6TJO - chains A and B of the 3 polymer chains in the assembly; structure by electron microscopy, 3.20 A resolution.

[Chain A (and B)]
Name: Microtubule-associated protein tau
Organism: Homo sapiens
Notes: chain B of this document is another copy of the same molecule, construct and numbering; everything in this record applies to it too
UniProtKB: P10636 (TAU_HUMAN), isoform P10636-8; residue numbers follow UniProt; this construct covers 1-441
Amino-acid sequence (441 residues; numbered 1 to 441; the number before each row is that of its first residue):
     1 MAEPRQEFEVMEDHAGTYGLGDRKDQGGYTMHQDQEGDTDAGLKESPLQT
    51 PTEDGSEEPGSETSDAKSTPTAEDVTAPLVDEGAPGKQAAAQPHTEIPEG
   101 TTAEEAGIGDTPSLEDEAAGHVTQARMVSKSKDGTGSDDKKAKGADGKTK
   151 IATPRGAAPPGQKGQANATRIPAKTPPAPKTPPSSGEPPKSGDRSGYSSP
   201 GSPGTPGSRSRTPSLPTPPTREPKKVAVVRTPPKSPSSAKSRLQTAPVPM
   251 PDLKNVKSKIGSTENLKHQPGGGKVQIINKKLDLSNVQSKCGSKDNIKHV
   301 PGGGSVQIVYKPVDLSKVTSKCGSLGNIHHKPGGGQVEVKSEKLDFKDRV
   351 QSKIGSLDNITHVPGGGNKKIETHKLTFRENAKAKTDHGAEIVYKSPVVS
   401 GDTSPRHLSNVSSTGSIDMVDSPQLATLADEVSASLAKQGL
Not modelled in the structure: 1-273, 381-441
Curated features (UniProtKB/Swiss-Prot):
  - site (Not glycated): Lys24, Lys44, Lys67
  - modified residue: Ala2 (N-acetylalanine), Tyr18 (Phosphotyrosine), Tyr29 (Phosphotyrosine), Ser46 (Phosphoserine), Ser61 (Phosphoserine), Thr69 (Phosphothreonine), Thr71 (Phosphothreonine), Thr111 (Phosphothreonine), Ser214 (Phosphoserine)
  - glycosylation (N-linked (Glc) (glycation) lysine): Lys87, Lys383
  - cross-link: Lys44 (Glycyl lysine isopeptide (Lys-Gly) (interchain with G-Cter in ubiquitin))
Reported in the primary citation:
  - conformationally variable residues (side-chain flip): Lys343, Lys347

[Interface between chain A and chain B]
Contacting residue pairs (221):
  Lys274(A) - Lys274(B)  hydrogen bond (backbone-backbone)
  Lys274(A) - Val275(B)  hydrogen bond (backbone-backbone)
  Val275(A) - Val275(B)
  Gln276(A) - Val275(B)  hydrogen bond (backbone-backbone)
  Gln276(A) - Gln276(B)
  Gln276(A) - Ile277(B)
  Ile277(A) - Ile277(B)
  Ile277(A) - Leu376(B)  hydrophobic
  Ile277(A) - Phe378(B)  hydrophobic
  Ile278(A) - Ile277(B)  hydrogen bond (backbone-backbone)
  Ile278(A) - Ile278(B)
  Ile278(A) - Asn279(B)  hydrogen bond (backbone-backbone)
  Asn279(A) - Asn279(B)
  Lys280(A) - Asn279(B)
  Lys280(A) - Lys280(B)
  Lys280(A) - Lys281(B)
  Lys281(A) - Lys281(B)
  Lys281(A) - Leu282(B)  hydrogen bond (backbone-backbone)
  Leu282(A) - Leu282(B)
  Asp283(A) - Lys280(B)  salt bridge
  Asp283(A) - Leu282(B)  hydrogen bond (backbone-backbone)
  Asp283(A) - Asp283(B)
  Leu284(A) - Asp283(B)  hydrogen bond (backbone-backbone)
  Leu284(A) - Leu284(B)
  Leu284(A) - Ser285(B)  hydrogen bond (backbone-backbone)
  Ser285(A) - Leu282(B)
  Ser285(A) - Ser285(B)
  Asn286(A) - Ser285(B)  hydrogen bond (backbone-backbone)
  Asn286(A) - Asn286(B)  hydrogen bond
  Asn286(A) - Val287(B)  hydrogen bond (backbone-backbone)
  Val287(A) - Leu282(B)  hydrophobic
  Val287(A) - Val287(B)
  Gln288(A) - Val287(B)  hydrogen bond (backbone-backbone)
  Gln288(A) - Gln288(B)  hydrogen bond
  Gln288(A) - Ser289(B)  hydrogen bond (backbone-backbone)
  Gln288(A) - Cys291(B)
  Ser289(A) - Ser289(B)
  Lys290(A) - Ser289(B)  hydrogen bond (backbone-backbone)
  Lys290(A) - Lys290(B)
  Cys291(A) - Cys291(B)  hydrogen bond (backbone-side chain)
  Cys291(A) - Gly292(B)  hydrogen bond (backbone-backbone)
  Gly292(A) - Gly292(B)
  Ser293(A) - Ser293(B)
  Lys294(A) - Ser293(B)  hydrogen bond (backbone-backbone)
  Lys294(A) - Lys294(B)
  Asp295(A) - Asp295(B)
  Asp295(A) - Asn296(B)
  Asn296(A) - Asn296(B)
  Ile297(A) - Asn296(B)  hydrogen bond (backbone-backbone)
  Ile297(A) - Ile297(B)
  Ile297(A) - Lys298(B)  hydrogen bond (backbone-backbone)
  Ile297(A) - Gln307(B)
  Lys298(A) - Lys298(B)
  His299(A) - Lys298(B)
  His299(A) - His299(B)  hydrogen bond
  His299(A) - Val300(B)  hydrogen bond (backbone-backbone)
  His299(A) - Ser305(B)
  Val300(A) - Val300(B)
  Val300(A) - Ile354(B)  hydrophobic
  Pro301(A) - Val300(B)
  Pro301(A) - Pro301(B)
  Pro301(A) - Gly302(B)  hydrogen bond (backbone-backbone)
  Pro301(A) - Ser305(B)
  Gly302(A) - Gly302(B)
  Gly302(A) - Gly303(B)
  Gly302(A) - Val350(B)
  Gly303(A) - Gly303(B)
  Gly304(A) - Gly303(B)  hydrogen bond (backbone-backbone)
  Gly304(A) - Gly304(B)  hydrogen bond (backbone-backbone)
  Ser305(A) - Gly304(B)
  Ser305(A) - Ser305(B)  hydrogen bond (backbone-side chain)
  Ser305(A) - Val306(B)  hydrogen bond (backbone-backbone)
  Val306(A) - Val306(B)
  Gln307(A) - Val306(B)  hydrogen bond (backbone-backbone)
  Gln307(A) - Gln307(B)  hydrogen bond
  Gln307(A) - Ile308(B)  hydrogen bond (backbone-backbone)
  Ile308(A) - Ile308(B)
  Val309(A) - Ile308(B)  hydrogen bond (backbone-backbone)
  Val309(A) - Val309(B)
  Val309(A) - Tyr310(B)  hydrogen bond (backbone-backbone)
  Tyr310(A) - Tyr310(B)  hydrophobic
  Lys311(A) - Tyr310(B)  hydrogen bond (backbone-backbone)
  Lys311(A) - Lys311(B)
  Pro312(A) - Tyr310(B)
  Pro312(A) - Pro312(B)
  Val313(A) - Gln288(B)
  Val313(A) - Cys291(B)  hydrophobic
  Val313(A) - Pro312(B)  hydrogen bond (backbone-backbone)
  Val313(A) - Val313(B)
  Val313(A) - Asp314(B)  hydrogen bond (backbone-backbone)
  Asp314(A) - Asp314(B)
  Leu315(A) - Gln288(B)
  Leu315(A) - Asp314(B)  hydrogen bond (backbone-backbone)
  Leu315(A) - Leu315(B)
  Leu315(A) - Ser316(B)  hydrogen bond (backbone-backbone)
  Ser316(A) - Ser316(B)
  Lys317(A) - Ser316(B)  hydrogen bond (backbone-backbone)
  Lys317(A) - Lys317(B)
  Lys317(A) - Val318(B)  hydrogen bond (backbone-backbone)
  Val318(A) - Val318(B)
  Thr319(A) - Val318(B)  hydrogen bond (backbone-backbone)
  Thr319(A) - Thr319(B)
  Thr319(A) - Ser320(B)  hydrogen bond (backbone-backbone)
  Ser320(A) - Ser320(B)
  Lys321(A) - Ser320(B)
  Lys321(A) - Lys321(B)
  Lys321(A) - Cys322(B)  hydrogen bond (backbone-backbone)
  Gly323(A) - Cys322(B)  hydrogen bond (backbone-backbone)
  Gly323(A) - Ser324(B)  hydrogen bond (backbone-backbone)
  Leu325(A) - Ser324(B)
  Gly326(A) - Cys322(B)
  Gly326(A) - Gly326(B)
  Asn327(A) - Gly326(B)  hydrogen bond (backbone-backbone)
  Asn327(A) - Asn327(B)  hydrogen bond
  Asn327(A) - Ile328(B)  hydrogen bond (backbone-backbone)
  Ile328(A) - Ser320(B)
  Ile328(A) - Ile328(B)
  His329(A) - Ile328(B)  hydrogen bond (backbone-backbone)
  His329(A) - His329(B)
  His329(A) - His330(B)  hydrogen bond (backbone-backbone)
  His330(A) - His330(B)
  Lys331(A) - His330(B)  hydrogen bond (backbone-backbone)
  Lys331(A) - Lys331(B)
  Pro332(A) - His330(B)
  Pro332(A) - Pro332(B)
  Pro332(A) - Gly333(B)  hydrogen bond (backbone-backbone)
  Gly334(A) - Gly335(B)
  Gly335(A) - Tyr310(B)  hydrogen bond (backbone-side chain)
  Gly335(A) - Gly335(B)
  Gln336(A) - Gly335(B)  hydrogen bond (backbone-backbone)
  Gln336(A) - Gln336(B)
  Gln336(A) - Val337(B)  hydrogen bond (backbone-backbone)
  Val337(A) - Ile308(B)  hydrophobic
  Val337(A) - Tyr310(B)  hydrophobic
  Val337(A) - Val337(B)
  Glu338(A) - Val337(B)  hydrogen bond (backbone-backbone)
  Glu338(A) - Glu338(B)
  Glu338(A) - Val339(B)  hydrogen bond (backbone-backbone)
  Val339(A) - Ile308(B)  hydrophobic
  Val339(A) - Val339(B)
  Lys340(A) - Val339(B)  hydrogen bond (backbone-backbone)
  Lys340(A) - Lys340(B)
  Lys340(A) - Ser341(B)  hydrogen bond (backbone-backbone)
  Ser341(A) - Ser341(B)
  Glu342(A) - Ser341(B)  hydrogen bond (backbone-backbone)
  Glu342(A) - Glu342(B)
  Lys343(A) - Glu342(B)  hydrogen bond (backbone-backbone)
  Lys343(A) - Lys343(B)
  Lys343(A) - Leu344(B)
  Leu344(A) - Leu344(B)
  Asp345(A) - Leu344(B)  hydrogen bond (backbone-backbone)
  Asp345(A) - Asp345(B)
  Asp345(A) - Phe346(B)
  Phe346(A) - Gly303(B)
  Phe346(A) - Phe346(B)  hydrophobic
  Lys347(A) - Phe346(B)  hydrogen bond (backbone-backbone)
  Lys347(A) - Lys347(B)
  Asp348(A) - Lys347(B)
  Asp348(A) - Asp348(B)
  Asp348(A) - Arg349(B)
  Arg349(A) - Arg349(B)
  Arg349(A) - Val350(B)  hydrogen bond (backbone-backbone)
  Val350(A) - Val350(B)
  Gln351(A) - Arg349(B)  hydrogen bond
  Gln351(A) - Val350(B)  hydrogen bond (backbone-backbone)
  Gln351(A) - Gln351(B)
  Gln351(A) - Ser352(B)  hydrogen bond (backbone-backbone)
  Ser352(A) - Ser352(B)
  Lys353(A) - Ser352(B)
  Lys353(A) - Lys353(B)
  Lys353(A) - Ile354(B)  hydrogen bond (backbone-backbone)
  Ile354(A) - Ile354(B)
  Gly355(A) - Ile354(B)  hydrogen bond (backbone-backbone)
  Gly355(A) - Gly355(B)
  Ser356(A) - Gly355(B)  hydrogen bond (backbone-backbone)
  Ser356(A) - Ser356(B)
  Ser356(A) - Leu357(B)
  Leu357(A) - Leu357(B)  hydrophobic
  Asp358(A) - Leu357(B)  hydrogen bond (backbone-backbone)
  Asp358(A) - Asp358(B)
  Asn359(A) - Leu357(B)
  Asn359(A) - Asp358(B)
  Asn359(A) - Asn359(B)
  Asn359(A) - Ile360(B)  hydrogen bond (backbone-backbone)
  Ile360(A) - Ile360(B)
  Thr361(A) - Ile360(B)  hydrogen bond (backbone-backbone)
  Thr361(A) - Thr361(B)
  Thr361(A) - His362(B)  hydrogen bond (backbone-backbone)
  His362(A) - His362(B)
  Val363(A) - His362(B)  hydrogen bond (backbone-backbone)
  Val363(A) - Val363(B)
  Val363(A) - Pro364(B)
  Pro364(A) - Pro364(B)  hydrophobic
  Gly365(A) - Pro364(B)  hydrogen bond (backbone-backbone)
  Gly366(A) - Gly366(B)
  Gly366(A) - Gly367(B)  hydrogen bond (backbone-backbone)
  Gly367(A) - Gly367(B)
  Asn368(A) - Gly366(B)
  Asn368(A) - Gly367(B)
  Asn368(A) - Asn368(B)  hydrogen bond
  Lys369(A) - Asn368(B)  hydrogen bond (backbone-backbone)
  Lys369(A) - Lys369(B)
  Lys369(A) - Lys370(B)  hydrogen bond (backbone-backbone)
  Lys370(A) - Lys370(B)
  Ile371(A) - Lys370(B)  hydrogen bond (backbone-backbone)
  Ile371(A) - Ile371(B)
  Ile371(A) - Glu372(B)  hydrogen bond (backbone-backbone)
  Glu372(A) - Glu372(B)
  Thr373(A) - Glu372(B)  hydrogen bond (backbone-backbone)
  Thr373(A) - Thr373(B)
  Thr373(A) - His374(B)  hydrogen bond (backbone-backbone)
  His374(A) - His374(B)
  Lys375(A) - His374(B)  hydrogen bond (backbone-backbone)
  Leu376(A) - Leu376(B)
  Thr377(A) - Leu376(B)  hydrogen bond (backbone-backbone)
  Thr377(A) - Thr377(B)
  Thr377(A) - Phe378(B)  hydrogen bond (backbone-backbone)
  Phe378(A) - Phe378(B)  hydrophobic
  Arg379(A) - Phe378(B)  hydrogen bond (backbone-backbone)
  Arg379(A) - Arg379(B)
  Glu380(A) - Glu380(B)
Also at the interface, not in a pair above, chain A (106 interface residues in all): Cys322, Ser324
Also at the interface, not in a pair above, chain B (107 interface residues in all): Gly323, Leu325, Gly334, Gly365, Lys375

[In short]
106 residues of chain A face 107 of chain B across their interface; the contacts include 88 hydrogen bonds and
1 salt bridge. Among the polar pairs are Asp283(A)-Lys280(B), Asn286(A)-Asn286(B) and Gln288(A)-Gln288(B).
From the paper: conformational variability at Lys343(A) and Lys347(A).
Both chains are Microtubule-associated protein tau (Homo sapiens). Entry 6TJO (Cryo-EM structure of TypeI tau
filaments extracted from the brains of individuals with Corticobasal degeneration) was determined by electron
microscopy together with 6TJX from the same study.
